PDB entry 1WTV | X-ray diffraction, 1.60 A resolution | chains B and A of the 3 polymer chains in the assembly

== Chain B ==
Molecule: 8-nt DNA strand
Sequence (8 nucleotides; numbered 101 to 108; the number before each row is that of its first residue):
   101 GTAATTAC

== Chain A ==
Molecule: DNA-binding proteins 7a/7b/7d
Source organism: Sulfolobus acidocaldarius
UniProtKB: P13123 (DN71_SULAC); residues 1-66 here correspond to UniProt positions 0-65 (UniProt number = residue number - 1)
Amino-acid sequence (66 residues; numbered 1 to 66; the number before each row is that of its first residue):
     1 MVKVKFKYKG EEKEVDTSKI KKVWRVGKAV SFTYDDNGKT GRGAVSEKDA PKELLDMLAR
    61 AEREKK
Unresolved in the structure: 1, 66
Sequence notes: engineered mutation Ala29 (Met28 in P13123)
Reported in the primary citation:
  - binding site for the 8-nt DNA strand (chain B): Trp24, Val26, Arg42
  - conformationally variable residues (side-chain flip): Val26

== How chain B and chain A interact ==
Residue-residue contacts (11):
  DA103(B) - Val26(A)  base contact
  DA104(B) - Trp24(A)  hydrogen bond to the base
  DA104(B) - Arg25(A)  sugar contact
  DA104(B) - Val26(A)  base contact
  DT105(B) - Lys22(A)  phosphate contact
  DT105(B) - Trp24(A)  hydrogen bond to the sugar
  DT106(B) - Lys22(A)  salt bridge to the phosphate
  DT106(B) - Thr33(A)  sugar contact
  DT106(B) - Arg42(A)  hydrogen bond to the base
  DA107(B) - Thr40(A)  phosphate contact
  DA107(B) - Arg42(A)  hydrogen bond to the sugar
Interface residues without a listed pair, chain B (6 interface residues in all): DC108
Interface residues without a listed pair, chain A (10 interface residues in all): Gly27, Ser31, Lys39

== Summary ==
Chain B and chain A form an interface of 6 and 10 residues respectively; the contacts include 4 hydrogen bonds
and 1 salt bridge. Among the polar pairs are DA104(B)-Trp24(A), DT106(B)-Arg42(A) and DT105(B)-Trp24(A). The
paper reports a binding site for the 8-nt DNA strand (chain B) at Trp24(A), Val26(A) and Arg42(A);
conformational variability at Val26(A).
Here chain B is an 8-nt DNA strand and chain A is DNA-binding proteins 7a/7b/7d (Sulfolobus acidocaldarius).
Entry 1WTV (Hyperthermophile chromosomal protein SAC7D single mutant M29A in complex with DNA GTAATTAC) was
determined by X-ray diffraction together with 1WTO, 1WTQ, 1WTR, 1WTX and 1XYI from the same study.
